4JDW - chain A; structure by X-ray diffraction, 2.50 A resolution.

# Chain A
Name: L-arginine\:glycine amidinotransferase
From: Homo sapiens
Notes: EC 2.1.4.1
UniProtKB: P50440 (GATM_HUMAN); residue numbers follow UniProt; this construct covers 1-423
Amino-acid sequence (423 residues; each row starts with the number of its first residue):
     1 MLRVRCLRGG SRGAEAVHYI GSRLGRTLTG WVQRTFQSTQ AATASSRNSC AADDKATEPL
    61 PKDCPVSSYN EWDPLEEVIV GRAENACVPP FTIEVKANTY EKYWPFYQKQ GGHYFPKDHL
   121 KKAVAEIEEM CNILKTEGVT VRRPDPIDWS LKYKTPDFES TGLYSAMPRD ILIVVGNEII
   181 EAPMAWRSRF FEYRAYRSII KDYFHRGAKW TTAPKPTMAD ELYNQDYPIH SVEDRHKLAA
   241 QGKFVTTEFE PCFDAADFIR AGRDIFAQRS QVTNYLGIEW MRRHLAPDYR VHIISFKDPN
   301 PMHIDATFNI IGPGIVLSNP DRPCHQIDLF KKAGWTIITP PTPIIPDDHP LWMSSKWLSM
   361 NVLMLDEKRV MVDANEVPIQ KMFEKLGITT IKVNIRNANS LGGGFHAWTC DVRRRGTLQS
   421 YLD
Disordered / not traced: 1-63
Differences from the reference sequence: engineered mutation A407 (Cys in P50440)
Ligand contacts: arginine (ARG): M167, R169, D170, A256, M302, H303, D305, A306, R322, S354, S355, W357, L358, N361, G402, A407

# Overview
Chain A binds arginine.
Chain A is L-arginine\:glycine amidinotransferase (Homo sapiens); the structure, Crystal structure and
mechanism of L-arginine: glycine amidinotransferase: A mitochondrial enzyme involved in creatine biosynthesis,
was determined by X-ray diffraction (same publication as 1JDW, 2JDW and 3JDW).
